Entry 4JMI (X-ray diffraction, 1.50 A resolution); this record covers chain A.

[Chain A]
Protein: Cytohesin-2
From: Homo sapiens
Notes: fragment: Sec7 domain
UniProtKB: Q99418 (CYH2_HUMAN); residue numbers follow UniProt; this construct covers 56-251
Chain sequence (200 residues; row label = number of the first residue in the row):
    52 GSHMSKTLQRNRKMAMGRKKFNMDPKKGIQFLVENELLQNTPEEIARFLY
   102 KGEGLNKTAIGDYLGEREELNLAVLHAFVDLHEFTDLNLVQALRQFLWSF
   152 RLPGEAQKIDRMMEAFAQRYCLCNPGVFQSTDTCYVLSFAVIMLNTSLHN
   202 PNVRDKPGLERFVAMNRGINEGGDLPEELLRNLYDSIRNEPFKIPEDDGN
Unresolved in the structure: 52-53, 246-251
Differences from the reference sequence: expression tag (52-55)
UniProt features mapped onto this chain:
  - mutagenesis: Glu-156 (E156D: Inhibits GTP GDP exchange activity. Abolishes recruitment of ARF6 to the plasma membrane)

[In short]
Curated annotation (UniProt) lists one mutagenesis site.
Chain A is Cytohesin-2 (Homo sapiens); the structure, Sec7 domain of ARNO, an exchange factor, at 1.5 Angstrom
resolution, was determined by X-ray diffraction (same publication as 4L5M, 4JMO, 4JWL and 4JXH).
